Entry 6W3K (X-ray diffraction, 2.08 A resolution); this record covers chain A.

# Chain A
Protein: Serine/threonine-protein kinase/endoribonuclease IRE1
Source organism: Homo sapiens
Notes: EC 2.7.11.1, 3.1.26.-
UniProt: O75460 (ERN1_HUMAN); numbering as in UniProt (aligned over 547-977)
Amino-acid sequence (434 residues; numbered 547 to 980; the number before each row is that of its first residue):
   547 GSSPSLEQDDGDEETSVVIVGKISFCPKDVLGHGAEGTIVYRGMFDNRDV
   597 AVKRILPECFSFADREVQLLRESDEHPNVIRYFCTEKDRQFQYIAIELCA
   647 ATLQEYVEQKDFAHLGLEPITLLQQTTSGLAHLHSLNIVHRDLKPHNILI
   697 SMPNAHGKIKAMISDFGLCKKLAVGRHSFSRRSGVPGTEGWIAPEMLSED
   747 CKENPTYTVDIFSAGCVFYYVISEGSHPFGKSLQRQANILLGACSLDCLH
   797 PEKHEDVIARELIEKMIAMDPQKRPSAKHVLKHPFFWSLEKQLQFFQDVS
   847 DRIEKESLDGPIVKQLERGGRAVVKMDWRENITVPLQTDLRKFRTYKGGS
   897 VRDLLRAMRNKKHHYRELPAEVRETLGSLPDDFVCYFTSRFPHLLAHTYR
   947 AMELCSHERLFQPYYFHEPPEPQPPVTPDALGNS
Disordered / not traced: 547-561, 728-731, 964-980
Differences from the reference sequence: expression tag (978-980)
Residues lining bound ligands: G-9807 (SJS; 4-[5-[2,6-bis(fluoranyl)phenyl]-2H-pyrazolo[3,4-b]pyridin-3-yl]-2-(4-oxidanylpiperidin-1-yl)-1H-pyrimidin-6-one): Leu577, Gly578, His579, Gly580, Val586, Ala597, Lys599, Glu612, Ile626, Ile642, Glu643, Leu644, Cys645, Ala646, Ala647, Thr648, Glu651, His692, Leu695, Ser710, Asp711
Curated features (UniProtKB/Swiss-Prot):
  - region: Asn906, Lys907 (Interacts with hydroxy-aryl-aldehyde inhibitors)
  - active site: Asp688 (Proton acceptor)
  - binding site (ATP): Leu577 to Ile585, Lys599, Glu643 to Cys645, Lys690 to Asn693, Asp711
  - site: Tyr892 (Interacts with hydroxy-aryl-aldehyde inhibitors)
  - modified residue: Ser724 (Phosphoserine), Ser729 (Phosphoserine), Thr973 (Phosphothreonine)
  - natural variant: Arg635 (R635W: In a gastric adenocarcinoma sample), Ser769 (S769F: In a glioblastoma multiforme sample), Pro830 (P830L: In an ovarian serous carcinoma sample)
  - mutagenesis: Lys599 (K599A: Loss of autophosphorylation and of endoribonuclease activity. Inhibition of growth arrest)
Reported in the primary citation:
  - binding site for G-9807: Lys599, Glu643, Cys645, His692, Asp711
  - catalytic residues: Lys599 (proposed by the authors, not directly observed)
  - contacts within the chain: Lys599-Glu612 (salt bridge)
  - self-association interface (contacts with another copy of this molecule); pairs are residue here / residue on that copy: Asp620-Arg627 (salt bridge), Glu621-Lys706, Asp620, Glu621
  - mutagenesis - R611A/R687A, R611A/R687A/K716A, R687A/K716A: increased catalytic activity on G-1749
  - mutagenesis - R611A/R687A/K716A, R611A/R687A/K716A/R722A/N750A: abolished catalytic activity on autophosphorylate
  - mutagenesis - R687A: unchanged catalytic activity on G-1749

# In short
Ligands of chain A: G-9807. From UniProt: active-site residue Asp688, 18 ATP-binding residues and one
mutagenesis site. From the paper: the catalytic residue Lys599; R611A/R687A, R611A/R687A/K716A and R687A/K716A
increase catalytic activity on G-1749; 5 substitutions were tested in all.
Chain A is Serine/threonine-protein kinase/endoribonuclease IRE1 (Homo sapiens); the structure, Structure of
unphosphorylated human IRE1 bound to G-9807, was determined by X-ray diffraction (same publication as 6W39,
6W3A, 6W3B, 6W3C and 6W3E).
